Entry 3JC5 (electron microscopy, 4.70 A resolution (low resolution: residue-level contacts below are approximate; hydrogen-bond / salt-bridge calls are withheld)); this record covers chains A and C of the 11 polymer chains in the assembly.

[Chain A]
Molecule: DNA replication complex GINS protein PSF1
Organism: Saccharomyces cerevisiae
UniProtKB: Q12488 (PSF1_YEAST); residues 1-208 here = UniProt positions 1-208
Chain sequence (208 residues; each row starts with the number of its first residue):
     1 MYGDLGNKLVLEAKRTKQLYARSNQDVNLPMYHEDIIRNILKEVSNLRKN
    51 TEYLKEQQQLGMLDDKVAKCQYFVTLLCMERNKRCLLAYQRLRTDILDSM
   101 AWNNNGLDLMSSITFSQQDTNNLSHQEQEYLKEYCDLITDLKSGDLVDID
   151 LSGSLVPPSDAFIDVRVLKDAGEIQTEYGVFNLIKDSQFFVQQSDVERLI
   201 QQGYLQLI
Differences from the reference sequence: conflict Ala161 (Val in Q12488), Gln192 (Arg in Q12488), Leu207 (Lys in Q12488)
Curated features (UniProtKB/Swiss-Prot):
  - mutagenesis: Arg84 (R84G: In PSF1-1; temperature-sensitive mutant. Defective in DNA replication. Impaired chromatin binding of CDC45)

[Chain C]
Molecule: DNA replication complex GINS protein PSF3
Organism: Saccharomyces cerevisiae
UniProtKB: Q12146 (PSF3_YEAST); numbering as in UniProt (aligned over 1-194)
Chain sequence (194 residues; each row starts with the number of its first residue):
     1 MGYYDIDDVLADGTEFPCKFQYDIPGLGYLENNPGRPITKNTKLSLPLWL
    51 ARILAIVGGDEALVDEEPVPFVELLPPDMFSTKVMNAIKTDPVALDLHSI
   101 NSHFFSLAIKWIMLFSEKELANVVSELLLQRAQELNHHASSLSIDLNADS
   151 TGKNSANTNIATSTFLLKLEEMEKEIYKKSHESYKDTKRWMFKK
Unresolved in the structure: 1-2, 30-32, 59-67, 142-161, 194

[How chain A and chain C interact]
Contacting residue pairs (36; chain A residue first):
  Tyr2(A) - Gly28(C)
  Tyr2(A) - Tyr29(C)
  Asn7(A) - Val9(C)
  Asn7(A) - Leu10(C)
  Asn7(A) - Gly13(C)
  Val10(A) - Ile6(C)
  Val10(A) - Val9(C)
  Val10(A) - Leu10(C)
  Lys14(A) - Ile6(C)
  Lys14(A) - Glu171(C)
  Lys17(A) - Asp5(C)
  Lys17(A) - Ile6(C)
  Lys66(A) - Gly58(C)
  Val67(A) - Asp23(C)
  Val67(A) - Pro25(C)
  Lys69(A) - Val57(C)
  Cys70(A) - Ile24(C)
  Gln71(A) - Pro25(C)
  Gln71(A) - Gly26(C)
  Phe73(A) - Ile53(C)
  Phe73(A) - Leu54(C)
  Phe73(A) - Val57(C)
  Val74(A) - Leu54(C)
  Leu77(A) - Trp49(C)
  Leu77(A) - Leu50(C)
  Leu77(A) - Ile53(C)
  Cys78(A) - Trp49(C)
  Arg81(A) - Val9(C)
  Arg81(A) - Asp12(C)
  Arg81(A) - Gly13(C)
  Arg81(A) - Trp49(C)
  Arg84(A) - Tyr3(C)
  Arg84(A) - Val9(C)
  Leu87(A) - Tyr4(C)
  Ala88(A) - Tyr4(C)
  Arg91(A) - Tyr4(C)
Also at the interface, not in a pair above, chain A (26 interface residues in all): Met1, Gly3, Leu11, Ala13, Arg22, Cys85, Leu92
Also at the interface, not in a pair above, chain C (24 interface residues in all): Asp7, Phe71, Lys185

[Overview]
The interface between chain A and chain C involves 26 residues on one side and 24 on the other. From UniProt:
one mutagenesis site on chain A.
Here chain A is DNA replication complex GINS protein PSF1 and chain C is DNA replication complex GINS protein
PSF3, both from Saccharomyces cerevisiae. Entry 3JC5 (Structure of the eukaryotic replicative CMG helicase and
pumpjack motion) was determined by electron microscopy, deposited together with 3JC6 and 3JC7.
